PDB entry 6RP7 | X-ray diffraction, 2.00 A resolution | chains A and E of the 3 polymer chains in the assembly

# Chain A
Molecule: Formamidopyrimidine-DNA glycosylase
From: Lactococcus lactis subsp. cremoris
Notes: EC 3.2.2.23, 4.2.99.18
UniProtKB: A0A165FVI1 (A0A165FVI1_LACLC); residues 1-271 here correspond to UniProt positions 2-272 (UniProt number = residue number + 1)
Amino-acid sequence (271 residues; numbered 1 to 271; the number before each row is that of its first residue):
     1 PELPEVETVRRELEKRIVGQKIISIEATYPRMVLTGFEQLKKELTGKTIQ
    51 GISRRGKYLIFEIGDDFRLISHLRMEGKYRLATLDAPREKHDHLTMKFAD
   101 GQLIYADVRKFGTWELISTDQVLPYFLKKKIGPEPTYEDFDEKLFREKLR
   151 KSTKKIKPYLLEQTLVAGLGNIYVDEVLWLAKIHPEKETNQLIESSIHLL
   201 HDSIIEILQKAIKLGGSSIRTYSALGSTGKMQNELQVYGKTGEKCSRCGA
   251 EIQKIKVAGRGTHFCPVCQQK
Disordered / not traced: 219-222
Disulfides: Cys245-Cys265
Small-molecule neighbours: KD8 (6,7-dimethyl-2-sulfanylidene-1H-pteridin-4-one): Lys57, Leu161, Glu162, Gln163, Arg260
From the paper describing this entry:
  - binding site for KD8: Lys57, Arg260
  - catalytic residues: Pro1, Glu2 (citing earlier work)

# Chain E
Molecule: 14-nt DNA strand
Sequence (14 nucleotides; each row starts with the number of its first residue):
    15 GCGAGAAACAAAGA

# Interface between chain A and chain E
Contacting residue pairs - 12 pairs, chain A then chain E:
  Lys90(A) - DA25(E)  salt bridge to the phosphate
  His91(A) - DA24(E)  hydrogen bond to the phosphate
  His91(A) - DA25(E)  salt bridge to the phosphate
  Val108(A) - DA24(E)  sugar contact
  Arg109(A) - DC23(E)  hydrogen bond to the base
  Arg109(A) - DA24(E)  hydrogen bond to the base
  Lys110(A) - DC23(E)  phosphate contact
  Lys110(A) - DA24(E)  salt bridge to the phosphate
  Phe111(A) - DA22(E)  stacking on the base
  Phe111(A) - DC23(E)  base contact
  Lys154(A) - DC16(E)  phosphate contact
  Lys154(A) - DG17(E)  phosphate contact
Other interface residues (no listed pair), chain A (8 interface residues in all): Arg74

# Summary
8 residues of chain A and 6 residues of chain E are in contact; the contacts include 3 hydrogen bonds, 3 salt
bridges and 1 aromatic stacking contact. Polar pairs include Arg109(A)-DC23(E), Arg109(A)-DA24(E) and
His91(A)-DA24(E). From the paper: catalytic residues Pro1(A) and Glu2(A); a binding site for KD8 at Lys57(A)
and Arg260(A).
Here chain A is Formamidopyrimidine-DNA glycosylase (Lactococcus lactis subsp. cremoris) and chain E is a
14-nt DNA strand. Entry 6RP7 (The crystal structure of a complex between the LlFpg protein, a THF-DNA and an
inhibitor) was determined by X-ray diffraction (same publication as 6RNM, 6RNO, 6RNR, 6RO2, 6ROK and 6RP0).
